PDB entry 7DKG | X-ray diffraction, 3.00 A resolution | chains A and B of the 3 polymer chains in the assembly

[Chain A]
Name: Nucleoprotein
Organism: Influenza A virus (A/Chicken/Hong Kong/786/97 (H5N1))
UniProt: Q9PX50 (Q9PX50_9INFA); numbering as in UniProt; present here: 1-388, 416-496
Sequence (505 residues; row label = number of the first residue in the row; note: 27 numbers in that range are skipped by the numbering (no residue carries them; nothing is unmodelled there); numbers below 1 keep their minus sign (Met-35 is residue -35)):
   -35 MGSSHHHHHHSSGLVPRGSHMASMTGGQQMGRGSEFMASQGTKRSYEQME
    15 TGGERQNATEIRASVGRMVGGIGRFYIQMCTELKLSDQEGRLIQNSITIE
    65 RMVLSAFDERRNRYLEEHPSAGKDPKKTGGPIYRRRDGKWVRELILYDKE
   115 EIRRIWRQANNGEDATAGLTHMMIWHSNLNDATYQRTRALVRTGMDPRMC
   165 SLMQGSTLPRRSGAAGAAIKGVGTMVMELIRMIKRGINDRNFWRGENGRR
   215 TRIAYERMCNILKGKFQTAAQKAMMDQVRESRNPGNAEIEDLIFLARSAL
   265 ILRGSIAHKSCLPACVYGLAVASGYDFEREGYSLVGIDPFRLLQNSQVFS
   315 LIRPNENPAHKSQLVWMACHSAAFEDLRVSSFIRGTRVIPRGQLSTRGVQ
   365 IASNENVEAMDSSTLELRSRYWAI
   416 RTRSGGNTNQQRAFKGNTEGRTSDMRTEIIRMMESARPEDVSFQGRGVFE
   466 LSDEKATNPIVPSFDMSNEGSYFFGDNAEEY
Unresolved in the structure: -35 to 22, 78-86, 201-212, 268-269, 416-437, 453-461
Sequence notes: initiating methionine (-35); expression tag (-34 to 0)
What the authors report for this chain:
  - binding site for the 8-nt DNA strand: Arg65, Ser69, Arg75, Lys87, Asp88, Thr92, Arg175, Ser367
  - contacts within the chain: Arg355-Asp491 (salt bridge), Arg361-Glu494 (salt bridge)

[Chain B]
Name: Nucleoprotein
Organism: Influenza A virus (A/Chicken/Hong Kong/786/97 (H5N1))
UniProt: Q9PX50 (Q9PX50_9INFA); numbering as in UniProt; present here: 1-389, 417-496
Sequence (505 residues; each row starts with the number of its first residue; note: 27 numbers in that range are skipped by the numbering (no residue carries them; nothing is unmodelled there); numbers below 1 keep their minus sign (Met-35 is residue -35)):
   -35 MGSSHHHHHHSSGLVPRGSHMASMTGGQQMGRGSEFMASQGTKRSYEQME
    15 TGGERQNATEIRASVGRMVGGIGRFYIQMCTELKLSDQEGRLIQNSITIE
    65 RMVLSAFDERRNRYLEEHPSAGKDPKKTGGPIYRRRDGKWVRELILYDKE
   115 EIRRIWRQANNGEDATAGLTHMMIWHSNLNDATYQRTRALVRTGMDPRMC
   165 SLMQGSTLPRRSGAAGAAIKGVGTMVMELIRMIKRGINDRNFWRGENGRR
   215 TRIAYERMCNILKGKFQTAAQKAMMDQVRESRNPGNAEIEDLIFLARSAL
   265 ILRGSIAHKSCLPACVYGLAVASGYDFEREGYSLVGIDPFRLLQNSQVFS
   315 LIRPNENPAHKSQLVWMACHSAAFEDLRVSSFIRGTRVIPRGQLSTRGVQ
   365 IASNENVEAMDSSTLELRSRYWAIR
   417 TRSGGNTNQQRAFKGNTEGRTSDMRTEIIRMMESARPEDVSFQGRGVFEL
   467 SDEKATNPIVPSFDMSNEGSYFFGDNAEEY
Unresolved in the structure: -35 to 20, 77-84, 203, 209-214, 417-436, 454-458
Sequence notes: initiating methionine (-35); expression tag (-34 to 0)
What the authors report for this chain:
  - binding site for the 8-nt DNA strand: Arg65, Ser69, Arg75, Lys87, Asp88, Thr92, Arg175, Ser367
  - contacts within the chain: Asp72-Arg175 (salt bridge), Arg355-Asp491 (salt bridge), Arg361-Glu494 (salt bridge)
  - conformationally variable residues (loop rearrangement): Arg74 to Asp88

[Chain A / chain B interface]
Residue-residue contacts (15):
  Gln52(A) - Gln357(B)
  Gln52(A) - Phe489(B)
  Arg99(A) - Glu484(B)  salt bridge
  Arg99(A) - Phe489(B)
  Trp104(A) - Phe489(B)  hydrophobic
  Phe313(A) - Gly490(B)
  Asn321(A) - Val155(B)
  Pro322(A) - Val155(B)
  Pro322(A) - Pro161(B)  hydrophobic
  Ala323(A) - Arg152(B)
  Ala373(A) - Arg162(B)  hydrogen bond (backbone-side chain)
  Met374(A) - Arg162(B)  hydrogen bond (backbone-side chain)
  Asp375(A) - Arg162(B)
  Ser376(A) - Phe489(B)
  Thr378(A) - Asp491(B)  hydrogen bond (side chain-backbone)
Interface residues without a listed pair, chain A (17 interface residues in all): Gly102, Lys103, Asn319, Glu372, Glu380
Interface residues without a listed pair, chain B (11 interface residues in all): Arg261, Asn492

[Summary]
17 residues of chain A face 11 of chain B across their interface; the contacts include 3 hydrogen bonds and 1
salt bridge. Among the polar pairs are Arg99(A)-Glu484(B), Ala373(A)-Arg162(B) and Met374(A)-Arg162(B). From
the paper: a binding site for the 8-nt DNA strand at Arg65(A), Ser69(A) and Arg65(B) among others;
conformational variability at Arg74(B).
Both chains are Nucleoprotein (Influenza A virus (A/Chicken/Hong Kong/786/97 (H5N1))). Entry 7DKG (Influenza
H5N1 nucleoprotein (truncated) in complex with nucleotides) was determined by X-ray diffraction, deposited
together with 7DXP.
